1DFQ - chain A; structure by X-ray diffraction, 2.60 A resolution.

Chain A:
Protein: Tetanus toxin hc
Source organism: Clostridium tetani
Notes: EC 3.4.24.68; fragment: c-terminal domain of heavy chain
UniProt: P04958 (TETX_CLOTE); residues 872-1315 here correspond to UniProt positions 871-1314 (UniProt number = residue number - 1)
Sequence (444 residues; each row starts with the number of its first residue):
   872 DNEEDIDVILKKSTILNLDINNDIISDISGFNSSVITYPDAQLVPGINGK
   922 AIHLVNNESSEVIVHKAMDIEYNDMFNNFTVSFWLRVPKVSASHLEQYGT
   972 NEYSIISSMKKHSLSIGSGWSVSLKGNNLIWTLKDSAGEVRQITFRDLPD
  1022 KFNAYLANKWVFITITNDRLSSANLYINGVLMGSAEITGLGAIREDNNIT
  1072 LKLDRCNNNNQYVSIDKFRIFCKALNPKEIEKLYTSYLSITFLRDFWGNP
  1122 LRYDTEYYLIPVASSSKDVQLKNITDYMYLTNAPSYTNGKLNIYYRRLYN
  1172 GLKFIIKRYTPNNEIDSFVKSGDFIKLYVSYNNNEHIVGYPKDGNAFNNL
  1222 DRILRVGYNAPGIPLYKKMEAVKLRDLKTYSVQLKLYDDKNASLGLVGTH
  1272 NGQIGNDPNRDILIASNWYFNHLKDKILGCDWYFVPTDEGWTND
Unresolved in the structure: 872-874
Residues lining bound ligands: N-acetyl-beta-neuraminic acid (SLB): D1147, P1212, G1215, N1216, R1226, Y1229, I1234, I1275

Summary:
Bound to chain A: N-acetyl-beta-neuraminic acid.
Chain A is Tetanus toxin hc (Clostridium tetani); the structure, The hc fragment of tetanus toxin complexed
with sialic acid, was determined by X-ray diffraction, deposited together with 1D0H, 1DIW and 1DLL.
